7T2P - chains A and B of the 4 polymer chains in the assembly; structure by electron microscopy, 3.47 A resolution.

[Chain A]
Molecule: Envelope glycoprotein gp120
Source organism: Simian immunodeficiency virus
Reference sequence: A0A5C0E975 (A0A5C0E975_SIV); residue numbers follow UniProt; this construct covers 1-525
Amino-acid sequence (527 residues; each row starts with the number of its first residue):
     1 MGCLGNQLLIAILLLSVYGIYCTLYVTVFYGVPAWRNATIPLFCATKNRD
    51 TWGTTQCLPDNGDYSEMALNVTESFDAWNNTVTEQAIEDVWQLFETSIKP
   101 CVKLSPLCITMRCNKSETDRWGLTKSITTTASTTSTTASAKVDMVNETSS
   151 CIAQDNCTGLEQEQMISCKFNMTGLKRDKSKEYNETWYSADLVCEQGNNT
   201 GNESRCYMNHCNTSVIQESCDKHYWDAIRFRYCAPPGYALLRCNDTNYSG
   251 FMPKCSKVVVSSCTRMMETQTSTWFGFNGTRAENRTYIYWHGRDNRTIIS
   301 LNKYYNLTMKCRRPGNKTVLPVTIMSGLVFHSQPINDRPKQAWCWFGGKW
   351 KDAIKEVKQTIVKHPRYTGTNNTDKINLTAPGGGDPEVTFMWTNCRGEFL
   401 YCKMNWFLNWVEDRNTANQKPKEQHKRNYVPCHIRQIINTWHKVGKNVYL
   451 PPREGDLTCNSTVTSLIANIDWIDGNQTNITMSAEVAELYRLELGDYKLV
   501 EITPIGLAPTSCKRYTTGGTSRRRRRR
Unresolved in the structure: 1-22, 516-527
Disulfides: C101-C220, C113-C168, C194-C206, C233-C263, C243-C255, C311-C344, C395-C459, C402-C432
Covalently attached groups: N-acetylglucosamine (NAG) linked to N37, N70, N79, N114, N171, N184, N198, N202, N244, N284, N295, N306, N316, N371, N377, N460, N476, N479; glycan linked to N146, N156, N212, N278
Differences from the reference sequence: engineered mutation S180 (Lys in A0A5C0E975); conflict S511 (Asp in A0A5C0E975), C512 (Val in A0A5C0E975), R523 (Asn in A0A5C0E975); expression tag (526-527)
From the paper describing this entry:
  - mutagenesis - K180S: increased binding to PGT145 (citing earlier work)
  - post-translational modification sites: N37, N146, N156, N278, N284, N295, N371

[Chain B]
Molecule: Envelope glycoprotein gp41
Source organism: Simian immunodeficiency virus
Reference sequence: L7XFX7 (L7XFX7_SIV); residues 528-675 here correspond to UniProt positions 515-662 (UniProt number = residue number - 13)
Amino-acid sequence (159 residues; numbered 528 to 686; the number before each row is that of its first residue):
   528 GVFVLGFLGFLATAGSAMGAASLTLTAQSRTLLAGIVQQQQQLLDVPKRQ
   578 QELLRLTVWGTKNLQTRVTAIEKYLKDQAQLNAWGCAFRQVCCTTVPWPN
   628 ASLIPKWNNETWQEWERKVDFLEENITALLEEAQIQQEKNMYELQKLNGS
   678 GHHHHHHHH
Unresolved in the structure: 528-532, 675-686
Covalently attached groups: N-acetylglucosamine (NAG) linked to N627, N636, N652
Differences from the reference sequence: conflict P574 (Val561 in L7XFX7), C620 (His607 in L7XFX7); expression tag (676-686)

[Chain A / chain B interface]
Contacting residue pairs (119; chain A residue first):
  L24(A) - P624(B)
  L24(A) - W625(B)  hydrogen bond (backbone-backbone)
  Y25(A) - T621(B)
  Y25(A) - T622(B)
  Y25(A) - V623(B)
  Y25(A) - P624(B)
  V26(A) - V623(B)  hydrogen bond (backbone-backbone)
  V26(A) - P624(B)
  V26(A) - W625(B)  hydrophobic
  V26(A) - I653(B)  hydrophobic
  T27(A) - V618(B)
  T27(A) - C620(B)
  T27(A) - T621(B)  hydrogen bond (backbone-side chain)
  V28(A) - W611(B)  hydrophobic
  V28(A) - Q617(B)
  V28(A) - V618(B)  hydrogen bond (backbone-backbone)
  V28(A) - C619(B)  hydrogen bond (backbone-side chain)
  V28(A) - L657(B)  hydrophobic
  F29(A) - L550(B)  hydrophobic
  F29(A) - Q617(B)
  F29(A) - V618(B)  hydrophobic
  F29(A) - W634(B)  hydrophobic
  F29(A) - W639(B)  hydrophobic
  Y30(A) - L550(B)
  Y30(A) - L552(B)
  Y30(A) - Q555(B)
  Y30(A) - D604(B)
  Y30(A) - L608(B)  hydrophobic
  Y30(A) - Q617(B)  hydrogen bond (backbone-backbone)
  G31(A) - L550(B)
  G31(A) - T551(B)  hydrogen bond (backbone-backbone)
  V32(A) - L550(B)  hydrophobic
  V32(A) - W639(B)  hydrophobic
  P33(A) - F537(B)
  P33(A) - T540(B)
  P33(A) - W639(B)
  A34(A) - Q640(B)
  W35(A) - L538(B)  hydrophobic
  W35(A) - A541(B)  hydrophobic
  W35(A) - Q640(B)  hydrogen bond (backbone-side chain)
  W35(A) - R644(B)  hydrogen bond (backbone-side chain)
  P41(A) - Q592(B)
  P41(A) - T593(B)
  F43(A) - Q566(B)
  F43(A) - N590(B)
  F43(A) - T593(B)
  F43(A) - R594(B)
  R49(A) - Q569(B)  hydrogen bond
  R49(A) - D572(B)  salt bridge
  T54(A) - Q569(B)
  T54(A) - V573(B)
  T55(A) - V573(B)
  T55(A) - Q577(B)
  T55(A) - W586(B)
  Q56(A) - W586(B)
  Q56(A) - N590(B)  hydrogen bond (backbone-side chain)
  C57(A) - Q569(B)  hydrogen bond (backbone-side chain)
  L58(A) - Q565(B)
  L58(A) - Q566(B)
  L58(A) - Q569(B)
  P59(A) - Q569(B)
  N61(A) - Q565(B)  hydrogen bond
  M67(A) - F534(B)
  M67(A) - L535(B)
  M67(A) - A539(B)  hydrophobic
  L69(A) - L538(B)
  L69(A) - A539(B)  hydrophobic
  N70(A) - A541(B)
  N70(A) - G542(B)
  V71(A) - A541(B)  hydrophobic
  D89(A) - K589(B)  salt bridge
  Q92(A) - V585(B)
  P236(A) - T558(B)
  P236(A) - G562(B)
  P236(A) - A597(B)  hydrophobic
  G237(A) - T558(B)  hydrogen bond (backbone-side chain)
  G237(A) - K600(B)
  Y238(A) - T596(B)
  Y238(A) - K600(B)
  A239(A) - L535(B)  hydrophobic
  A239(A) - L538(B)  hydrophobic
  V260(A) - L535(B)  hydrophobic
  V260(A) - L538(B)  hydrophobic
  S261(A) - L535(B)
  S262(A) - L535(B)
  E501(A) - K600(B)  salt bridge
  I502(A) - L535(B)  hydrophobic
  I502(A) - F537(B)  hydrophobic
  I502(A) - L538(B)  hydrophobic
  I502(A) - K600(B)  hydrogen bond (backbone-side chain)
  P504(A) - F537(B)  hydrophobic
  P504(A) - Q555(B)
  I505(A) - W611(B)  hydrophobic
  G506(A) - W639(B)
  G506(A) - E643(B)
  L507(A) - W639(B)
  L507(A) - W642(B)  hydrogen bond (backbone-side chain)
  L507(A) - E643(B)  hydrogen bond (backbone-side chain)
  L507(A) - I653(B)  hydrophobic
  A508(A) - M545(B)  hydrophobic
  A508(A) - W625(B)
  A508(A) - W634(B)  hydrophobic
  A508(A) - W639(B)  hydrophobic
  A508(A) - W642(B)
  P509(A) - W625(B)  hydrophobic
  P509(A) - I631(B)  hydrophobic
  P509(A) - P632(B)
  P509(A) - W634(B)  hydrogen bond (backbone-side chain)
  P509(A) - W642(B)
  C512(A) - V618(B)  hydrophobic
  C512(A) - C620(B)  hydrogen bond (backbone-side chain)
  K513(A) - T622(B)
  R514(A) - C619(B)  hydrogen bond (side chain-backbone)
  R514(A) - C620(B)  hydrogen bond (backbone-backbone)
  R514(A) - T621(B)
  R514(A) - T622(B)
  R514(A) - Q661(B)  hydrogen bond
  R514(A) - Q664(B)  hydrogen bond
  Y515(A) - Q664(B)  hydrogen bond
Other interface residues (no listed pair), chain A (49 interface residues in all): T96, P235
Other interface residues (no listed pair), chain B (65 interface residues in all): G533, A548, S549, L559, R576, C613, R616, P626, L630, E650

[Summary]
49 residues of chain A face 65 of chain B across their interface, with 24 hydrogen bonds and 3 salt bridges.
Polar contacts include R49(A)-D572(B), D89(A)-K589(B) and E501(A)-K600(B). From the paper: K180S of chain A
increases binding to PGT145; modification sites N37(A), N146(A) and N156(A) among others.
Here chain A is Envelope glycoprotein gp120 and chain B is Envelope glycoprotein gp41, both from Simian
immunodeficiency virus. Entry 7T2P (The Envelope Glycoprotein SIVmac239.K180S SOSIP trimer in complex with 3
copies of the neutralizing antibody K11) was determined by electron microscopy (same publication as 7T4G).
